2ZIF - chains A and B; structure by X-ray diffraction, 2.40 A resolution.

== Chain A (and B) ==
Molecule: Putative modification methylase
From: Thermus thermophilus
Notes: chain B of this document is another copy of the same molecule, construct and numbering; everything in this record applies to it too
UniProtKB: Q5SL84 (Q5SL84_THET8); residue numbers follow UniProt; this construct covers 1-297
Amino-acid sequence (297 residues; numbered 1 to 297; the number before each row is that of its first residue):
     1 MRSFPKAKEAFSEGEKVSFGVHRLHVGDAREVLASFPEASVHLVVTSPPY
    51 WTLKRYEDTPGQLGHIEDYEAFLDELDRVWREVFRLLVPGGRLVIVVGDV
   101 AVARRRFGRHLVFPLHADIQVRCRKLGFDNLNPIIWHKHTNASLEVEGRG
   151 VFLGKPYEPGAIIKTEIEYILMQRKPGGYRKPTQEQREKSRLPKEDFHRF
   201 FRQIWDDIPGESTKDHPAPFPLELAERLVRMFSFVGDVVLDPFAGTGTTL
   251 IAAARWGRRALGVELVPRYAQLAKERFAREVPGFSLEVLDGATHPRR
Disordered / not traced: 1-20, 54-59, 105-106, 142-155, 210-218, 291-297 (chain B: 1-20, 54-63, 141-155, 212-217, 295-297)
Ligand contacts: S-adenosylmethionine (SAM): Gly27, Asp28, Ala29, Ser47, Pro48, Pro49, Pro219, Phe220, Pro242, Phe243, Ala244, Gly245, Thr246, Gly247, Thr248, Glu264, Leu265, Val266, Tyr269

== How chain A and chain B interact ==
Residue-residue contacts (96):
  Tyr69(A) - Arg124(B)
  Glu70(A) - Arg124(B)  salt bridge
  Arg109(A) - Asp129(B)  salt bridge
  Arg109(A) - Pro176(B)
  His110(A) - Arg174(B)  hydrogen bond (backbone-side chain)
  Leu111(A) - Asp129(B)
  Leu111(A) - Asn130(B)
  Val112(A) - Asn130(B)  hydrogen bond (backbone-side chain)
  Val112(A) - Asn132(B)
  Pro114(A) - Gln120(B)
  Pro114(A) - Arg124(B)
  Pro114(A) - Asn130(B)
  His116(A) - His116(B)  hydrogen bond
  His116(A) - Gln120(B)
  Ala117(A) - Ala117(B)
  Ala117(A) - Gln120(B)
  Asp118(A) - Val121(B)
  Asp118(A) - Arg124(B)  salt bridge
  Gln120(A) - His116(B)
  Gln120(A) - Ala117(B)
  Val121(A) - Ala117(B)
  Val121(A) - Asp118(B)
  Val121(A) - Val121(B)  hydrophobic
  Arg124(A) - Ile66(B)
  Arg124(A) - Tyr69(B)
  Arg124(A) - Glu70(B)  salt bridge
  Arg124(A) - Pro114(B)
  Arg124(A) - Asp118(B)  salt bridge
  Asp129(A) - Arg109(B)  salt bridge
  Asp129(A) - Leu111(B)
  Asn130(A) - Leu111(B)
  Asn130(A) - Val112(B)  hydrogen bond (backbone-backbone)
  Asn130(A) - Pro114(B)
  Leu131(A) - His110(B)
  Asn132(A) - Val112(B)
  Asn132(A) - Thr165(B)  hydrogen bond
  Pro133(A) - Tyr169(B)
  Ile134(A) - Ile163(B)  hydrophobic
  Ile135(A) - Ile167(B)  hydrophobic
  His137(A) - Ile204(B)
  Asn141(A) - Arg202(B)
  Tyr157(A) - Arg191(B)
  Tyr157(A) - Leu192(B)  hydrogen bond (backbone-backbone)
  Tyr157(A) - Lys194(B)
  Tyr157(A) - Phe197(B)  hydrophobic
  Tyr157(A) - His198(B)
  Glu158(A) - Arg187(B)  salt bridge
  Glu158(A) - Arg191(B)  salt bridge
  Pro159(A) - Ser190(B)
  Pro159(A) - Leu192(B)
  Pro159(A) - Arg230(B)
  Pro159(A) - Met231(B)
  Pro159(A) - Ser233(B)
  Gly160(A) - Arg92(B)
  Gly160(A) - Met231(B)  hydrogen bond (backbone-backbone)
  Ala161(A) - Phe197(B)  hydrophobic
  Ala161(A) - Phe201(B)
  Ile162(A) - Arg174(B)
  Ile163(A) - Ile134(B)  hydrophobic
  Ile163(A) - Phe201(B)  hydrophobic
  Ile163(A) - Arg202(B)
  Ile163(A) - Gln203(B)
  Lys164(A) - Gln203(B)
  Thr165(A) - Asn132(B)  hydrogen bond
  Thr165(A) - Gln203(B)
  Glu166(A) - Arg202(B)
  Glu166(A) - Gln203(B)  hydrogen bond (backbone-side chain)
  Ile167(A) - Gln203(B)  hydrogen bond (backbone-side chain)
  Ile167(A) - Ile204(B)  hydrophobic
  Tyr169(A) - Pro133(B)
  Pro176(A) - Arg109(B)
  Arg187(A) - Glu158(B)  salt bridge
  Ser190(A) - Pro159(B)
  Arg191(A) - Tyr157(B)
  Arg191(A) - Glu158(B)  salt bridge
  Leu192(A) - Tyr157(B)  hydrogen bond (backbone-backbone)
  Lys194(A) - Tyr157(B)
  Phe197(A) - Tyr157(B)  hydrophobic
  Phe197(A) - Glu158(B)
  Phe197(A) - Ala161(B)  hydrophobic
  His198(A) - Tyr157(B)
  Phe201(A) - Ala161(B)
  Phe201(A) - Ile163(B)  hydrophobic
  Arg202(A) - Ile163(B)
  Arg202(A) - Glu166(B)
  Gln203(A) - Ile163(B)
  Gln203(A) - Thr165(B)
  Gln203(A) - Glu166(B)  hydrogen bond (side chain-backbone)
  Gln203(A) - Ile167(B)  hydrogen bond (side chain-backbone)
  Ile204(A) - His137(B)
  Ile204(A) - Ile167(B)  hydrophobic
  Arg230(A) - Pro159(B)
  Met231(A) - Pro159(B)
  Met231(A) - Gly160(B)  hydrogen bond (backbone-backbone)
  Ser233(A) - Pro159(B)
  Phe234(A) - Pro159(B)
Other interface residues (no listed pair), chain A (57 interface residues in all): Ile66, Arg92, Asp99, Phe113, Met172, Arg174, Phe232
Other interface residues (no listed pair), chain B (55 interface residues in all): Asp99, Leu131, Ile135, Pro156, Lys164, Phe200, Phe232, Phe234

== Overview ==
57 residues of chain A and 55 residues of chain B are in contact, with 14 hydrogen bonds and 10 salt bridges.
Among the polar pairs are Glu70(A)-Arg124(B), Arg109(A)-Asp129(B) and Asp118(A)-Arg124(B). Chain A binds
S-adenosylmethionine.
Chain A and chain B are both Putative modification methylase (Thermus thermophilus); the structure, Crystal
Structure of TTHA0409, Putative DNA Modification Methylase from Thermus thermophilus HB8- Complexed with
S-Adenosyl-L-Methionine, was determined by X-ray diffraction together with 2ZIE and 2ZIG from the same study.
